Entry 9N6B (electron microscopy, 3.09 A resolution); this record covers chains A and B of the 8 polymer chains in the assembly.

[Chain A (and B)]
Molecule: AAA family ATPase
Source organism: Escherichia coli
Notes: chain B of this document is another copy of the same molecule, construct and numbering; everything in this record applies to it too
UniProt: A0AAD2V6K7 (A0AAD2V6K7_ECOLX); residues 2-544 here = UniProt positions 2-544
Chain sequence (552 residues; each row starts with the number of its first residue; numbers below 1 keep their minus sign (Met-7 is residue -7)):
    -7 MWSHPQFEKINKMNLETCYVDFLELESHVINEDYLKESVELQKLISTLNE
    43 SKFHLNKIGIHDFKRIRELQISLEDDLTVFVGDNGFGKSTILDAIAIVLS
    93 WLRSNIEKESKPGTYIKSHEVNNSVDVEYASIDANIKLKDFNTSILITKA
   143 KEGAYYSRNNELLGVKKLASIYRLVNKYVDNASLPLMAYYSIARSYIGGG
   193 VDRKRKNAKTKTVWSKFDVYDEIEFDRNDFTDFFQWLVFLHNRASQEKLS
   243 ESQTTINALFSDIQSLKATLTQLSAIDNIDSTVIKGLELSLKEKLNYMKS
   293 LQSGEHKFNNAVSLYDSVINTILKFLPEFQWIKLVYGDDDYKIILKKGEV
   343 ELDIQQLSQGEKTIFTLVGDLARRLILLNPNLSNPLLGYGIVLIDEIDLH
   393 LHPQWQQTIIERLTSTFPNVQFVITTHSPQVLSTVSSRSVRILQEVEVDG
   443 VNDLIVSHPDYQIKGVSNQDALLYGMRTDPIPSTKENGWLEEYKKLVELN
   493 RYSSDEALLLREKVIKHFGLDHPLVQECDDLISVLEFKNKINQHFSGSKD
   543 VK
Disordered / not traced: -7 to 4, 198-201, 269-271, 537-544 (chain B: -7 to 3, 188-203, 268-272, 538-544)
Sequence notes: expression tag (-7 to 1); conflict Gly156 (Glu in A0AAD2V6K7)
Small-molecule neighbours: ATP (adenosine-5'-triphosphate): Lys339, Leu344, Gln348, Ser350, Gln351
From the paper describing this entry:
  - mutagenesis - R195E/K196E/R197E/K198E/K201E/K203E: decreased growth
  - catalytic residues: Asp387 (proposed by the authors, not directly observed)

[Chain A / chain B interface]
Residue-residue contacts (42; chain A residue first):
  Arg57(A) with Gln348(B)
  Asp75(A) with His394(B)
  Gly77(A) with Gln348(B)
  Tyr188(A) with Ala185(B), hydrophobic; Asn220(B), hydrogen bond
  Lys339(A) with Arg57(B)
  Glu343(A) with Asn115(B), hydrogen bond (backbone-side chain)
  Gln348(A) with His111(B), hydrogen bond (side chain-backbone)
  Ser350(A) with Asn76(B), hydrogen bond
  Gly352(A) with Asn76(B)
  His392(A) with Glu388(B), salt bridge; Leu391(B)
  His394(A) with Asp75(B); Asn76(B), hydrogen bond; His419(B)
  Pro395(A) with His419(B)
  Gln399(A) with Asp471(B), hydrogen bond (side chain-backbone)
  His419(A) with His394(B); Pro395(B)
  Pro421(A) with Gln422(B)
  Ser425(A) with Pro474(B)
  Gln454(A) with His509(B); His514(B), hydrogen bond (backbone-side chain)
  Lys456(A) with Glu478(B), salt bridge; Phe510(B)
  Gly457(A) with Thr476(B); Asn479(B)
  Val458(A) with Pro474(B)
  Ser459(A) with Gln461(B)
  Asn460(A) with Asn460(B); Gln461(B)
  Gln461(A) with Ser459(B); Gln461(B), hydrogen bond
  Asp471(A) with Gln399(B)
  Pro472(A) with Ser459(B); Asn460(B)
  Pro474(A) with Ser425(B); Val458(B)
  Asn479(A) with Gly457(B)
  His509(A) with Gln454(B), hydrogen bond (backbone-side chain)
  Phe510(A) with Lys456(B)
  His514(A) with Gln454(B), hydrogen bond (side chain-backbone)
Also at the interface, not in a pair above, chain A (44 interface residues in all): Gly74, Asn76, Val342, Leu391, Leu393, Gln422, Thr426, Tyr453, Leu464, Met468, Thr470, Ile473, Glu478, Pro515
Also at the interface, not in a pair above, chain B (50 interface residues in all): Gly77, Ser187, Asp218, Gln347, Leu349, Ser350, His392, Leu393, Gln396, Pro421, Thr426, Tyr453, Leu464, Met468, Pro472, Ile473, Asp513, Pro515, Leu516

[In short]
Chain A and chain B form an interface of 44 and 50 residues respectively; the contacts include 10 hydrogen
bonds and 2 salt bridges. Polar contacts include His392(A)-Glu388(B), Lys456(A)-Glu478(B) and
Tyr188(A)-Asn220(B). Ligands of chain A: ATP. The paper reports the catalytic residue Asp387(A);
R195E/K196E/R197E/K198E/K201E/K203E of chain A reduce growth.
Chain A and chain B are both AAA family ATPase (Escherichia coli); the structure, Structure of the retron IA
complex with HNH nuclease in the "up" orientation, was determined by electron microscopy (same publication as
9N69 and 9N6C).
